PDB entry 8RMF | electron microscopy, 2.33 A resolution | chains A and E of the 9 polymer chains in the assembly

# Chain A (and E)
Molecule: Isoform Mitochondrial of Cysteine desulfurase
Source organism: Homo sapiens
Notes: EC 2.8.1.7; chain E of this document is another copy of the same molecule, construct and numbering; everything in this record applies to it too
Reference sequence: Q9Y697 (NFS1_HUMAN); residues 56-457 here = UniProt positions 56-457
Chain sequence (404 residues; each row starts with the number of its first residue):
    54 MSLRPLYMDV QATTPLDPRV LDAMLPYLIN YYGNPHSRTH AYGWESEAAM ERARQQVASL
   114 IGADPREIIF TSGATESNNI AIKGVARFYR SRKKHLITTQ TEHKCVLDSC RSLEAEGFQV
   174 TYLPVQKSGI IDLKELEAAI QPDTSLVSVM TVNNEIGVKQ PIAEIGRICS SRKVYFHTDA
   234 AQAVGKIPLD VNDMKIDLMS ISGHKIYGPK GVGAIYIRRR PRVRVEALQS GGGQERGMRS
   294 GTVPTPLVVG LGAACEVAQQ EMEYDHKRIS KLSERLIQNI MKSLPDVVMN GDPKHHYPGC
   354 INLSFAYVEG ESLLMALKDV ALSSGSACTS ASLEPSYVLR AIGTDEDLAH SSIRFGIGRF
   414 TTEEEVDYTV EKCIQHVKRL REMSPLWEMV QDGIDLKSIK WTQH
Disordered / not traced: 54-55, 456-457 (chain E: 54-55, 448-457)
Construct notes: initiating methionine (54); expression tag (55)
Modified residues: Lys258 ((2S)-2-amino-6-[[3-hydroxy-2-methyl-5-(phosphonooxymethyl)pyridin-4-yl]methylideneamino]hexanoic acid; LLP)
Curated features (UniProtKB/Swiss-Prot):
  - active site: Cys381 (Cysteine persulfide intermediate)
  - binding site (pyridoxal 5'-phosphate): Ala127, Thr128, Gln235, Ser255, His257, Thr295
  - binding site ([2Fe-2S] cluster): Cys381
  - binding site (Zn(2+)): Cys381
  - modified residue: Lys258 (N6-(pyridoxal phosphate)lysine), Cys381 (Cysteine persulfide)
Bound ions: Fe2+: Cys381 (shared with 3 residues of chain D)
What the authors report for this chain:
  - Fe2+ coordination: Cys381
  - mutagenesis - R271A/R272A/R273A/R275A/R277A: abolished catalytic activity

# How chain A and chain E interact
Residue-residue contacts (96; chain A residue first):
  Arg57(A) - Asn83(E)
  Arg57(A) - Tyr84(E)
  Arg57(A) - Tyr95(E)
  Arg57(A) - Glu98(E)  salt bridge
  Pro58(A) - Tyr95(E)  hydrogen bond (backbone-side chain)
  Tyr60(A) - Tyr85(E)
  Tyr60(A) - Tyr95(E)  hydrophobic
  Asp62(A) - Ser90(E)
  Asp62(A) - His93(E)  salt bridge
  Ala65(A) - Asn87(E)  hydrogen bond (backbone-side chain)
  Ala65(A) - Ser90(E)
  Thr66(A) - Tyr85(E)
  Thr66(A) - Gly86(E)
  Thr66(A) - Asn87(E)
  Pro68(A) - Tyr85(E)  hydrophobic
  Leu69(A) - Leu81(E)
  Leu74(A) - Ile82(E)  hydrophobic
  Leu81(A) - Leu69(E)
  Ile82(A) - Leu74(E)  hydrophobic
  Asn83(A) - Arg57(E)
  Tyr84(A) - Arg57(E)
  Tyr85(A) - Tyr60(E)
  Tyr85(A) - Thr66(E)
  Tyr85(A) - Pro68(E)  hydrophobic
  Tyr85(A) - Lys263(E)  hydrogen bond (backbone-side chain)
  Gly86(A) - Thr66(E)
  Gly86(A) - Lys263(E)
  Asn87(A) - Ala65(E)  hydrogen bond (side chain-backbone)
  Asn87(A) - Thr66(E)
  Ser90(A) - Asp62(E)
  Ser90(A) - Ala65(E)
  Arg91(A) - Thr382(E)  hydrogen bond (side chain-backbone)
  Arg91(A) - Ala384(E)
  Thr92(A) - Leu367(E)
  Thr92(A) - Leu375(E)  hydrogen bond (side chain-backbone)
  His93(A) - Asp62(E)  salt bridge
  His93(A) - Ala374(E)
  His93(A) - Leu375(E)
  Tyr95(A) - Arg57(E)
  Tyr95(A) - Pro58(E)  hydrogen bond (side chain-backbone)
  Tyr95(A) - Tyr60(E)  hydrophobic
  Glu98(A) - Arg57(E)  salt bridge
  Ser125(A) - Ser125(E)
  Ser125(A) - Arg292(E)  hydrogen bond
  Thr128(A) - Gln282(E)
  Thr128(A) - Ser283(E)
  Thr128(A) - Gly294(E)
  Glu129(A) - Gln282(E)
  Asn132(A) - Leu281(E)
  Asn132(A) - Gln282(E)
  Asn132(A) - Ser283(E)  hydrogen bond (side chain-backbone)
  Lys136(A) - Leu281(E)  hydrogen bond (side chain-backbone)
  Lys136(A) - Ser283(E)  hydrogen bond
  Lys157(A) - Gly284(E)
  Lys157(A) - Gly285(E)
  Cys158(A) - Ser283(E)
  Cys158(A) - Gly284(E)
  Asp161(A) - Ser283(E)
  Asp161(A) - Gly284(E)  hydrogen bond (side chain-backbone)
  Ser162(A) - Ser283(E)
  Ser165(A) - Ser283(E)
  His257(A) - Thr295(E)
  Lys258(A) - Thr295(E)
  Lys263(A) - Tyr85(E)  hydrogen bond (side chain-backbone)
  Lys263(A) - Gly86(E)
  Lys263(A) - Leu300(E)
  Gly264(A) - Pro297(E)
  Leu281(A) - Asn132(E)
  Leu281(A) - Lys136(E)  hydrogen bond (backbone-side chain)
  Gln282(A) - Thr128(E)
  Gln282(A) - Glu129(E)
  Gln282(A) - Asn132(E)
  Ser283(A) - Thr128(E)
  Ser283(A) - Asn132(E)  hydrogen bond (backbone-side chain)
  Ser283(A) - Lys136(E)  hydrogen bond
  Ser283(A) - Cys158(E)
  Ser283(A) - Asp161(E)
  Ser283(A) - Ser162(E)
  Ser283(A) - Ser165(E)
  Gly284(A) - Lys157(E)
  Gly284(A) - Cys158(E)
  Gly284(A) - Asp161(E)  hydrogen bond (backbone-side chain)
  Gly285(A) - Lys157(E)
  Arg292(A) - Ser125(E)  hydrogen bond
  Gly294(A) - Thr128(E)
  Thr295(A) - His257(E)
  Thr295(A) - Lys258(E)
  Pro297(A) - Gly264(E)
  Leu300(A) - Leu300(E)  hydrophobic
  Leu367(A) - Thr92(E)
  Ala374(A) - His93(E)
  Leu375(A) - Thr92(E)  hydrogen bond (backbone-side chain)
  Leu375(A) - His93(E)
  Thr382(A) - Arg91(E)  hydrogen bond (backbone-side chain)
  Ser383(A) - Arg91(E)
  Ala384(A) - Arg91(E)
Also at the interface, not in a pair above, chain A (59 interface residues in all): Leu59, Thr67, Leu78, Ala94, Ser293, Thr298, Pro299
Also at the interface, not in a pair above, chain E (59 interface residues in all): Thr67, Leu78, Ala94, Ser293, Thr298, Pro299, Ser376, Ser383

# In short
The chain A/chain E interface involves 59 residues from each chain; the contacts include 20 hydrogen bonds and
4 salt bridges. Among the polar pairs are Arg57(A)-Glu98(E), Asp62(A)-His93(E) and Pro58(A)-Tyr95(E). The
paper reports that R271A/R272A/R273A/R275A/R277A of chain A abolish catalytic activity; Fe2+ coordination by
Cys381(A).
Chain A and chain E are both Isoform Mitochondrial of Cysteine desulfurase (Homo sapiens); the structure,
Structure of the core ISC complex under turnover conditions (FDX2-bound in proximal conformation), was
determined by electron microscopy together with 8RMC, 8RMD, 8RME and 8RMG from the same study.
